Entry 7RWI (X-ray diffraction, 3.70 A resolution); this record covers chains D and F of the 8 polymer chains in the assembly.

Chain D:
Molecule: DNA-directed RNA polymerase subunit beta'
From: Mycobacterium tuberculosis
Notes: EC 2.7.7.6
Reference sequence: A0A045J9E2 (A0A045J9E2_MYCTX); residue numbers follow UniProt; this construct covers 1-1316
Sequence (1316 residues; row label = number of the first residue in the row):
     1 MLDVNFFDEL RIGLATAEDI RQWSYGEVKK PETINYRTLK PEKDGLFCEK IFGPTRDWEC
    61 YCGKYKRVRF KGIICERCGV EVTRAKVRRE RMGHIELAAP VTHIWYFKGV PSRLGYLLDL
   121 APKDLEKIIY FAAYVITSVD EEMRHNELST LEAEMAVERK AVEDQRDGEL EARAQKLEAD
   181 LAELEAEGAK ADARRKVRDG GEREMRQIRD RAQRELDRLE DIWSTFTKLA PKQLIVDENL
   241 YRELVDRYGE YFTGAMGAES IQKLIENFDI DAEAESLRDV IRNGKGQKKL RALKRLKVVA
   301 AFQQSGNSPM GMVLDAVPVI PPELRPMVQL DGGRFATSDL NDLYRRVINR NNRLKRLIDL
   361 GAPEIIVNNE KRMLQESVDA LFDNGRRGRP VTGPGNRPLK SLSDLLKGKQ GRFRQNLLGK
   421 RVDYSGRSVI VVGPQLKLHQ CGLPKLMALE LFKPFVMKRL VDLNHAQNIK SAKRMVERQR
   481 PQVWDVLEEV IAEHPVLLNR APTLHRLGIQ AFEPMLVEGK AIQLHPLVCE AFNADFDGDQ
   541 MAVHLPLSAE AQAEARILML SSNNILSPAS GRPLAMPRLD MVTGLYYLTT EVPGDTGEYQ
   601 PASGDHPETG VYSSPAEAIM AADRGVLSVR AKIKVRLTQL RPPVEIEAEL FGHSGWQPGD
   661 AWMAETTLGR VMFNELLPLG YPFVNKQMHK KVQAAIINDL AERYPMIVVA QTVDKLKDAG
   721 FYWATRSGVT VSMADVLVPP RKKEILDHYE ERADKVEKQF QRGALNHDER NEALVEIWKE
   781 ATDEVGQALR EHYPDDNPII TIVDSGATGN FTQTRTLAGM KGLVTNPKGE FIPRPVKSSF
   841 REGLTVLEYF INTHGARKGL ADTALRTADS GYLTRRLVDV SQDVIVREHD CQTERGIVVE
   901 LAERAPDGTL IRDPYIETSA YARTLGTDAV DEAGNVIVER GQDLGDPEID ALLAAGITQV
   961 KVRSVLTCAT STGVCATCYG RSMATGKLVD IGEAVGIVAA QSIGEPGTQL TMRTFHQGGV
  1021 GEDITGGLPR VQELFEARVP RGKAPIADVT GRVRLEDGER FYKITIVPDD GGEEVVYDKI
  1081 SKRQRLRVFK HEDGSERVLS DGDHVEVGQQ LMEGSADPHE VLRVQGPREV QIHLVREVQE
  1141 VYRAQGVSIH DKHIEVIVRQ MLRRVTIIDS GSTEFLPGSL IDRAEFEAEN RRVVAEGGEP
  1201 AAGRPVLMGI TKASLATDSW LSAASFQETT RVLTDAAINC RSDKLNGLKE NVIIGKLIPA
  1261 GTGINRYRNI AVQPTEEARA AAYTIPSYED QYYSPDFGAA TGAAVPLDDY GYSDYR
Disordered / not traced: 1-2, 421, 1012-1025, 1282-1316

Chain F:
Molecule: RNA polymerase sigma factor
From: Mycobacterium tuberculosis
Reference sequence: A0A045IR27 (A0A045IR27_MYCTX); residue numbers follow UniProt; this construct covers 1-177
Sequence (177 residues; each row starts with the number of its first residue):
     1 MARVSGAAAA EAALMRALYD EHAAVLWRYA LRLTGDAAQA EDVVQETLLR AWQHPEVIGD
    61 TARPARAWLF TVARNMIIDE RRSARFRNVV GSTDQSGTPE QSTPDEVNAA LDRLLIADAL
   121 AQLSAEHRAV IQRSYYRGWS TAQIATDLGI AEGTVKSRLH YAVRALRLTL QELGVTR
Disordered / not traced: 1-3

Chain D / chain F interface:
Pairs across the interface - 68 pairs, chain D then chain F:
  Y36(D) - A84(F)
  Y36(D) - R87(F)
  Y36(D) - N88(F)
  R67(D) - G138(F)
  R69(D) - R137(F)
  R69(D) - G138(F)  hydrogen bond (side chain-backbone)
  R69(D) - S140(F)
  R69(D) - Q143(F)  hydrogen bond
  E238(D) - R16(F)
  R242(D) - R16(F)
  P326(D) - T93(F)
  P326(D) - Q101(F)
  V328(D) - Q101(F)
  R334(D) - R87(F)
  R334(D) - V90(F)
  F335(D) - R87(F)  hydrogen bond (backbone-backbone)
  F335(D) - N88(F)
  F335(D) - G91(F)  hydrogen bond (backbone-backbone)
  A336(D) - G91(F)
  A336(D) - T93(F)
  T337(D) - N88(F)
  T337(D) - G91(F)  hydrogen bond (backbone-backbone)
  T337(D) - S92(F)
  T337(D) - T93(F)  hydrogen bond (backbone-backbone)
  S338(D) - D94(F)
  D339(D) - S92(F)  hydrogen bond
  D339(D) - D94(F)
  R346(D) - D36(F)  salt bridge
  R346(D) - A38(F)
  R350(D) - A38(F)  hydrogen bond (side chain-backbone)
  R350(D) - E41(F)  salt bridge
  R350(D) - D42(F)  salt bridge
  R353(D) - D42(F)  salt bridge
  R353(D) - Q45(F)
  R353(D) - E46(F)  salt bridge
  R356(D) - E46(F)  salt bridge
  L357(D) - L49(F)  hydrophobic
  L360(D) - W52(F)
  L360(D) - Q53(F)
  P363(D) - M15(F)  hydrophobic
  P363(D) - W52(F)
  I365(D) - Y19(F)  hydrophobic
  I366(D) - M15(F)  hydrophobic
  I366(D) - Y19(F)
  I366(D) - Q45(F)
  N369(D) - Q45(F)  hydrogen bond
  E370(D) - Q45(F)  hydrogen bond
  R372(D) - E41(F)  salt bridge
  M373(D) - E41(F)
  M373(D) - D42(F)
  M373(D) - Q45(F)
  E376(D) - E41(F)
  T392(D) - D36(F)
  R397(D) - S92(F)  hydrogen bond
  R397(D) - Q95(F)
  K400(D) - D94(F)
  Q467(D) - L173(F)
  Q467(D) - G174(F)
  N468(D) - L173(F)
  N468(D) - G174(F)  hydrogen bond (side chain-backbone)
  N468(D) - V175(F)
  I469(D) - L111(F)  hydrophobic
  K470(D) - N108(F)
  K470(D) - D112(F)  salt bridge
  K473(D) - V107(F)
  K473(D) - N108(F)  hydrogen bond
  K473(D) - L111(F)
  R474(D) - T176(F)
Interface residues without a listed pair, chain D (42 interface residues in all): V68, L330, G361, A362, V391, P394
Interface residues without a listed pair, chain F (41 interface residues in all): A12, G35, L48, V89, T98, L115, W139

In short:
Chain D and chain F form an interface of 42 and 41 residues respectively; the contacts include 13 hydrogen
bonds and 8 salt bridges. Polar pairs include R346(D)-D36(F), R350(D)-E41(F) and R350(D)-D42(F).
Chain D is DNA-directed RNA polymerase subunit beta' and chain F is RNA polymerase sigma factor, both from
Mycobacterium tuberculosis; the structure, Mycobacterium tuberculosis RNA polymerase sigma L holoenzyme open
promoter complex containing TNP-2198, was determined by X-ray diffraction.
